Entry 1OL2 (X-ray diffraction, 2.60 A resolution); this record covers chains A and B of the 3 polymer chains in the assembly.

== Chain A ==
Protein: Cell division protein kinase 2
From: Homo sapiens
Notes: EC 2.7.1.37
UniProtKB: P24941 (CDK2_HUMAN); residue numbers follow UniProt; this construct covers 1-298
Chain sequence (298 residues; row label = number of the first residue in the row):
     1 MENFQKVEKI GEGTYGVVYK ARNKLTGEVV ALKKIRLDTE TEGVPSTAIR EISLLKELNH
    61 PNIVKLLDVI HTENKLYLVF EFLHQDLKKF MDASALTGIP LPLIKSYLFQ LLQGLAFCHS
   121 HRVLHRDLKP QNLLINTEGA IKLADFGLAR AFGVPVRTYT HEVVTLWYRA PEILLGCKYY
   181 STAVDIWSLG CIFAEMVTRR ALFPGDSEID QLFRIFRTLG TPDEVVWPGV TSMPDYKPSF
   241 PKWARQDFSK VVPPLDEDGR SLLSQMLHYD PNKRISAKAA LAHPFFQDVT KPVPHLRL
Not modelled in the structure: 297-298
UniProt features mapped onto this chain:
  - active site: Asp127 (Proton acceptor)
  - binding site (ATP): Ile10 to Val18, Lys33, Glu81 to Leu83, Asp86, Lys129 to Asn132, Asp145
  - binding site (Mg(2+)): Asn132, Asp145
  - site (CDK7 binding): Lys9, Lys88, Lys89, Leu166
  - modified residue: Met1 (N-acetylmethionine), Lys6 (N6-acetyllysine), Thr14 (Phosphothreonine), Tyr15 (Phosphotyrosine), Tyr19 (Phosphotyrosine), Thr160 (Phosphothreonine)
  - natural variant: Pro45 (P45L: In a glioblastoma multiforme sample)
  - mutagenesis: Lys9 (K9F: Reduced phosphorylation by CAK), Thr14 (T14A: 2-fold increase in activity), Tyr15 (Y15F: 2-fold increase in activity), Lys88 to Lys89 (Reduced phosphorylation by CAK), Thr160 (T160A: Abolishes activity), Leu166 (L166R: Reduced phosphorylation by CAK and reduced kinase activity)

== Chain B ==
Protein: Cyclin A2
From: Homo sapiens
UniProtKB: P20248 (CG2A_HUMAN); numbering as in UniProt (aligned over 173-432)
Chain sequence (260 residues; numbered 173 to 432; the number before each row is that of its first residue):
   173 NEVPDYHEDI HTYLREMEVK CKPKVGYMKK QPDITNSMRA ILVDWLVEVG EEYKLQNETL
   233 HLAVNYIDRF LSSMSVLRGK LQLVGTAAML LASKFEEIYP PEVAEFVYIT DDTYTKKQVL
   293 RMEHLVLKVL TFDLAAPTVN QFLTQYFLHQ QPANCKVESL AMFLGELSLI DADPYLKYLP
   353 SVIAGAAFHL ALYTVTGQSW PESLIRKTGY TLESLKPCLM DLHQTYLKAP QHAQQSIREK
   413 YKNSKYHGVS LLNPPETLNL
Not modelled in the structure: 173-174

== Interface between chain A and chain B ==
Contacting residue pairs (65):
  Thr39(A) with Lys289(B)
  Glu40(A) with Lys288(B); Lys289(B); Leu292(B)
  Thr41(A) with Val275(B)
  Glu42(A) with Lys266(B), hydrogen bond (backbone-side chain); Glu274(B); Val275(B), hydrogen bond (side chain-backbone); Leu292(B)
  Gly43(A) with Leu292(B); Glu295(B)
  Val44(A) with Lys266(B), hydrogen bond (backbone-side chain); Glu295(B), hydrogen bond (backbone-side chain)
  Ser46(A) with Lys266(B)
  Ile49(A) with Leu263(B), hydrophobic; Leu299(B), hydrophobic; Leu306(B), hydrophobic
  Arg50(A) with Lys266(B), hydrogen bond (side chain-backbone); Phe267(B), hydrogen bond (side chain-backbone); Glu269(B), hydrogen bond (side chain-backbone)
  Ile52(A) with Phe304(B), hydrophobic
  Ser53(A) with Phe267(B); Phe304(B); Leu306(B)
  Lys56(A) with Thr303(B); Asp305(B)
  Glu57(A) with Tyr185(B), hydrogen bond; Met189(B); Ala307(B)
  His71(A) with His296(B), hydrogen bond; Lys300(B); Phe304(B)
  Thr72(A) with His296(B)
  Glu73(A) with Arg293(B), salt bridge
  His119(A) with Tyr178(B); Ile182(B)
  Ser120(A) with Tyr178(B); Asp181(B); Tyr185(B)
  His121(A) with Tyr185(B)
  Arg122(A) with Tyr185(B); Leu186(B); Ala307(B), hydrogen bond (side chain-backbone)
  Arg150(A) with Phe267(B); Glu268(B), salt bridge
  Ala151(A) with Phe267(B), hydrophobic
  Phe152(A) with Ile182(B), hydrophobic
  Gly153(A) with Gln313(B); Thr316(B); Gln317(B)
  Val154(A) with Asn312(B); Gln313(B); Thr316(B)
  Pro155(A) with Thr316(B)
  Arg157(A) with Gln228(B); Ile270(B)
  Thr158(A) with Ile270(B)
  Tyr159(A) with Ile270(B), hydrophobic; Tyr271(B)
  Thr182(A) with Val175(B)
  Ser276(A) with Asp177(B); Tyr178(B)
  Ala277(A) with Tyr178(B), hydrogen bond (backbone-side chain)
  Lys278(A) with Tyr178(B), hydrogen bond (backbone-side chain); Asp181(B), salt bridge
Interface residues without a listed pair, chain A (39 interface residues in all): Asp38, Leu54, Val69, Leu76, Ala116, Asn272

== Overview ==
39 residues of chain A and 35 residues of chain B are in contact; the contacts include 12 hydrogen bonds and 3
salt bridges. Polar contacts include Glu73(A)-Arg293(B), Arg150(A)-Glu268(B) and Lys278(A)-Asp181(B).
Chain A is Cell division protein kinase 2 and chain B is Cyclin A2, both from Homo sapiens; the structure,
Cyclin A binding groove inhibitor H-Arg-Arg-Leu-Asn-(p-F-Phe)-NH2, was determined by X-ray diffraction,
deposited together with 1OKV, 1OKW and 1OL1.
